Entry 7N9L (X-ray diffraction, 2.40 A resolution); this record covers chain A.

Chain A:
Molecule: Inward rectifier potassium channel Kirbac3.1
Source organism: Magnetospirillum magnetotacticum
Reference sequence: D9N164 (IRK10_MAGMG); residues 1-295 here = UniProt positions 1-295
Amino-acid sequence (301 residues; numbered 1 to 301; the number before each row is that of its first residue):
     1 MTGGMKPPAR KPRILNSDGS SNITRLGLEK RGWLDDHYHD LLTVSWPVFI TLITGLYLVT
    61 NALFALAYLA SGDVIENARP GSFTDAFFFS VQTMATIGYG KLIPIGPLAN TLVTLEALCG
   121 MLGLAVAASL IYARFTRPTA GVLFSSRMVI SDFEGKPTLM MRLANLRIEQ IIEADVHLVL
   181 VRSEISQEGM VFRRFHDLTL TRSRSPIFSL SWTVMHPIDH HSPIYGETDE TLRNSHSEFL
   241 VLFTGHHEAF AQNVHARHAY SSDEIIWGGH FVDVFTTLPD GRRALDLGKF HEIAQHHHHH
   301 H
Unresolved in the structure: 1-11, 29-32, 298-301
Differences from the reference sequence: engineered mutation S71 (Cys in D9N164), S262 (Cys in D9N164); expression tag (296-301)
Metal / ion sites: K+ site 1: T96, I97; K+ site 2 near T96 (its only coordinating residue here); K+ site 3: G98, Y99
Small-molecule neighbours: trimethylamine oxide (TMO): Y132, A133, T136, F250, A251, Q252
UniProt features mapped onto this chain:
  - motif: T96 to G100 (Selectivity filter)
What the authors report for this chain:
  - mutagenesis - Y132I: decreased catalytic activity
  - binding site for 1,2-dioleoyl-sn-glycero-3-phosphocholine: H37, W46 (from molecular simulation)

Summary:
Ligands of chain A: trimethylamine oxide. T96 and I97 coordinate K+ site 1. The K+ site 3 is built by G98 and
Y99. The paper reports a binding site for 1,2-dioleoyl-sn-glycero-3-phosphocholine at H37 and W46; Y132I
reduces catalytic activity.
Chain A is Inward rectifier potassium channel Kirbac3.1 (Magnetospirillum magnetotacticum); the structure,
KirBac3.1 C71S C262S, was determined by X-ray diffraction together with 7N9K from the same study.
